Entry 6RAP (electron microscopy, 3.30 A resolution); this record covers chains B and A of the 5 polymer chains in the assembly.

Chain B (and A):
Molecule: Afp1
From: Serratia entomophila
Notes: chain A of this document is another copy of the same molecule, construct and numbering; everything in this record applies to it too
UniProt: Q6HAD8 (Q6HAD8_9GAMM); residue numbers follow UniProt; this construct covers 1-149
Chain sequence (149 residues; row label = number of the first residue in the row):
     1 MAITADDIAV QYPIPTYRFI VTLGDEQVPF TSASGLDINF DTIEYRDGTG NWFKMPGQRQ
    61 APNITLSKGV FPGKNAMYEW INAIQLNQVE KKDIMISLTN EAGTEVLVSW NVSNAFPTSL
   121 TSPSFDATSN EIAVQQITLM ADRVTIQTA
Unresolved in the structure: 1 (chain A: fully traced)
What the authors report for this chain:
  - conformationally variable residues: Val10

How chain B and chain A interact:
Contacting residue pairs (9; chain B residue first):
  Tyr12(B) - Phe53(A)  hydrophobic
  Tyr12(B) - Lys54(A)
  Tyr12(B) - Met55(A)  hydrophobic
  Pro13(B) - Tyr45(A)  hydrophobic
  Pro13(B) - Met55(A)
  Pro15(B) - Ile43(A)  hydrophobic
  Tyr17(B) - Ile43(A)  hydrophobic
  Tyr17(B) - Gly57(A)
  Tyr17(B) - Gln58(A)
Interface residues without a listed pair, chain B (5 interface residues in all): Gln11

Summary:
Chain B and chain A form an interface of 5 and 7 residues respectively. From the paper: conformational
variability at Val10(B).
Chain B and chain A are both Afp1 (Serratia entomophila); the structure, Cryo-EM structure of the anti-feeding
prophage cap (AFP tube terminating cap), was determined by electron microscopy together with 6RBK, 6RBN, 6RGL,
6RAO and 6RC8 from the same study.
